Entry 4GW5 (X-ray diffraction, 2.20 A resolution); this record covers chains B and E of the 3 polymer chains in the assembly.

# Chain B
Protein: Fab Heavy Chain
Source organism: Mus musculus,Homo sapiens
Notes: antibody fragment or engineered binder
Sequence (221 residues; each row starts with the number of its first residue):
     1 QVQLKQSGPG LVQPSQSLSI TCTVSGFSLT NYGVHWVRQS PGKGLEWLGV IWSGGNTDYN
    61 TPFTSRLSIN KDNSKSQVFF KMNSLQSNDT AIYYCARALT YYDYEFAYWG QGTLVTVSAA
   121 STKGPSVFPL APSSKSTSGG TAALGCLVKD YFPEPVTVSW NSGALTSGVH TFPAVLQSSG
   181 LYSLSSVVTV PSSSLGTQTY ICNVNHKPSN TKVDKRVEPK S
Disordered / not traced: 134-137, 221
Disulfides: Cys-22/Cys-95, Cys-146/Cys-202

# Chain E
Protein: cQYN meditope
Sequence (12 residues; each row starts with the number of its first residue):
     1 CQYNLSSRAL KC
Disulfides: Cys-1/Cys-12
From the paper describing this entry:
  - conformationally variable residues: Arg-8
  - contacts within the chain: Tyr-3/Arg-8

# Chain B / chain E interface
Pairs across the interface - 15 pairs, chain B then chain E:
  Gln-39(B) / Tyr-3(E)
  Gln-39(B) / Leu-5(E)
  Ser-40(B) / Tyr-3(E)
  Pro-41(B) / Gln-2(E)
  Pro-41(B) / Tyr-3(E)
  Pro-41(B) / Leu-5(E)
  Thr-90(B) / Leu-5(E)
  Ile-92(B) / Tyr-3(E)
  Ile-92(B) / Leu-5(E)  hydrophobic
  Ile-92(B) / Arg-8(E)
  Leu-114(B) / Leu-5(E)  hydrophobic
  Leu-114(B) / Arg-8(E)
  Glu-154(B) / Ser-6(E)  hydrogen bond
  Pro-173(B) / Ser-7(E)
  Ala-174(B) / Ser-6(E)
Also at the interface, not in a pair above, chain B (13 interface residues in all): Ala-91, Tyr-94, Pro-155, Tyr-182

# In short
13 residues of chain B and 6 residues of chain E are in contact; the contacts include 1 hydrogen bond. The
hydrogen-bonded pair is Glu-154(B)/Ser-6(E). From the paper: conformational variability at Arg-8(E); contacts
within the chain involving Tyr-3(E) and Arg-8(E).
Here chain B is Fab Heavy Chain (Mus musculus,Homo sapiens) and chain E is cQYN meditope. Entry 4GW5 (cQYN
meditope - Cetuximab Fab) was determined by X-ray diffraction, deposited together with 4GW1, 4HKZ and 4IOI.
